Entry 3ELP (X-ray diffraction, 2.40 A resolution); this record covers chains B and A.

== Chain B (and A) ==
Name: Cystathionine gamma-lyase
From: Homo sapiens
Notes: EC 4.4.1.1; chain A of this document is another copy of the same molecule, construct and numbering; everything in this record applies to it too
UniProtKB: P32929 (CGL_HUMAN); numbering as in UniProt (aligned over 1-405)
Sequence (410 residues; each row starts with the number of its first residue; numbers below 1 keep their minus sign (Gly-4 is residue -4)):
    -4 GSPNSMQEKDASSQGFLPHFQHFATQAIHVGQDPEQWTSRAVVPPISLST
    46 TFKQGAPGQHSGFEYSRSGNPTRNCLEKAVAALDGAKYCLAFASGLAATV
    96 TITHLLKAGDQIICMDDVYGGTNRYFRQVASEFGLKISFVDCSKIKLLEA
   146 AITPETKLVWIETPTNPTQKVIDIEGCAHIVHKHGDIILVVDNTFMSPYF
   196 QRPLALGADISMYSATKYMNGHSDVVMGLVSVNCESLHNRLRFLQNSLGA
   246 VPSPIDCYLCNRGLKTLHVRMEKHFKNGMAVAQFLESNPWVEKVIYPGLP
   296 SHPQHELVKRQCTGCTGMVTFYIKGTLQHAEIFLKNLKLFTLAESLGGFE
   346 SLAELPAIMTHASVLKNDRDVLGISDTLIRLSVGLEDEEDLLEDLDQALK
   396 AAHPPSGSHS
Unresolved in the structure: -4 to 8, 28-63, 355-366, 400-405
Construct notes: expression tag (-4 to 0)
UniProt features mapped onto this chain:
  - binding site (substrate): Arg62, Tyr114, Arg119, Glu339
  - modified residue: Lys212 (N6-(pyridoxal phosphate)lysine)
  - natural variant: Thr67 (T67I: In CSTNU), Gln240 (Q240E: In CSTNU)

== How chain B and chain A interact ==
Pairs across the interface - 50 pairs, chain B then chain A:
  Gln16(B) - Glu384(A)  hydrogen bond
  His17(B) - Asp382(A)  hydrogen bond (backbone-side chain)
  His17(B) - Glu384(A)
  His17(B) - Asp385(A)  salt bridge
  Phe18(B) - Asp382(A)  hydrogen bond (backbone-side chain)
  Ala19(B) - Leu380(A)
  Ala19(B) - Glu381(A)
  Ala19(B) - Asp382(A)  hydrogen bond (backbone-side chain)
  Thr20(B) - Leu334(A)
  Thr20(B) - Glu381(A)
  Thr20(B) - Asp382(A)  hydrogen bond (side chain-backbone)
  Thr20(B) - Asp385(A)  hydrogen bond
  Ile23(B) - Phe344(A)
  Ile23(B) - Glu345(A)
  Ile23(B) - Leu380(A)
  Ile23(B) - Glu381(A)
  His24(B) - Leu334(A)
  His24(B) - Glu345(A)
  His24(B) - Glu381(A)  salt bridge
  Asn215(B) - Arg257(A)  hydrogen bond (backbone-side chain)
  Ser218(B) - Arg257(A)
  Arg257(B) - Asn215(A)  hydrogen bond (side chain-backbone)
  Arg257(B) - Gly216(A)
  Arg257(B) - His217(A)
  Arg257(B) - Ser218(A)
  Lys260(B) - Phe344(A)
  Thr261(B) - Phe344(A)
  His263(B) - Leu380(A)
  Val264(B) - Val264(A)
  Val264(B) - Lys268(A)
  Lys268(B) - Val264(A)
  Leu334(B) - Thr20(A)
  Phe344(B) - Ile23(A)
  Phe344(B) - Lys260(A)
  Phe344(B) - Thr261(A)
  Glu345(B) - His24(A)
  Leu380(B) - Ala19(A)
  Leu380(B) - Ile23(A)
  Leu380(B) - His263(A)  hydrogen bond (backbone-side chain)
  Glu381(B) - Ala19(A)
  Glu381(B) - Thr20(A)
  Glu381(B) - His24(A)  salt bridge
  Asp382(B) - His17(A)  hydrogen bond (side chain-backbone)
  Asp382(B) - Phe18(A)  hydrogen bond (side chain-backbone)
  Asp382(B) - Ala19(A)  hydrogen bond (side chain-backbone)
  Asp382(B) - Thr20(A)  hydrogen bond (backbone-side chain)
  Glu384(B) - Gln16(A)  hydrogen bond
  Glu384(B) - His17(A)
  Asp385(B) - His17(A)  salt bridge
  Asp385(B) - Thr20(A)  hydrogen bond
Other interface residues (no listed pair), chain B (25 interface residues in all): Gly216, Arg265

== In short ==
The chain B/chain A interface involves 25 residues from each chain; the contacts include 15 hydrogen bonds and
4 salt bridges. Polar contacts include His17(B)-Asp385(A), His24(B)-Glu381(A) and Gln16(B)-Glu384(A). UniProt
lists 4 substrate-binding residues on chain B.
Both chains are Cystathionine gamma-lyase (Homo sapiens). Entry 3ELP (Structure of cystationine gamma lyase)
was determined by X-ray diffraction together with 3COG and 2NMP from the same study.
